Entry 5EYK (X-ray diffraction, 1.93 A resolution); this record covers chains A and D.

# Chain A
Name: Aurora kinase B-A
Organism: Xenopus laevis
Notes: EC 2.7.11.1
UniProtKB: Q6DE08 (AUKBA_XENLA); numbering as in UniProt (aligned over 81-356)
Chain sequence (276 residues; row label = number of the first residue in the row):
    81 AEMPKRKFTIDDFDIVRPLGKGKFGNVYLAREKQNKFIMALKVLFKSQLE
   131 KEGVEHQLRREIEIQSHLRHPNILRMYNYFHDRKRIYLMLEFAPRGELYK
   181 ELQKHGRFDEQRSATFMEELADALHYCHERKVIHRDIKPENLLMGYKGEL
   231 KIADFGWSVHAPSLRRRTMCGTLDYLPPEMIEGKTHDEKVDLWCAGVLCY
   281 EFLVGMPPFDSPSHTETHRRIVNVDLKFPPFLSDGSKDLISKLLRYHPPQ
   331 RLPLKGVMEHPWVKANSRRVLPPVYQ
Not modelled in the structure: 81-87, 242-245, 356
Modified / non-standard residues: T248 (phosphothreonine; TPO)
Sequence notes: engineered mutation V96 (Gly in Q6DE08)
Small-molecule neighbours: 5U5 (3-[(3Z)-3-[[[4-[(dimethylamino)methyl]phenyl]amino]-phenyl-methylidene]-2-oxidanylidene-1H-indol-6-yl]-N-ethyl-prop-2-ynamide): L99, G100, K101, G102, V107, A120, K122, E141, I142, Q145, L154, M156, L168, L170, E171, F172, A173, P174, R175, G176, E177, L223, A233
Curated features (UniProtKB/Swiss-Prot):
  - active site: D216 (Proton acceptor)
  - binding site (ATP): L99 to V107, K122

# Chain D
Name: Inner centromere protein A
Organism: Xenopus laevis
UniProtKB: O13024 (INCEA_XENLA); residues 790-847 here = UniProt positions 790-847
Chain sequence (59 residues; row label = number of the first residue in the row):
   789 MDESQPRKPIPAWASGNLLTQAIRQQYYKPIDVDRMYGTIDSPKLEELFN
   839 KSKPRYFKR
Not modelled in the structure: 789-804, 827-847
Sequence notes: initiating methionine (789)
Curated features (UniProtKB/Swiss-Prot):
  - mutagenesis: F837 (F837A: Disrupts interaction with aurkb-a)

# Interface between chain A and chain D
Pairs across the interface - 36 pairs, chain A then chain D:
  F88(A) with Y825(D), hydrophobic
  V96(A) with L807(D), hydrophobic
  L109(A) with L807(D), hydrophobic
  E112(A) with Y825(D)
  N115(A) with M824(D); Y825(D), hydrogen bond
  F117(A) with Q814(D); I819(D), hydrophobic; V821(D), hydrophobic; Y825(D)
  I118(A) with A810(D), hydrophobic; I811(D); Q814(D)
  M119(A) with Y825(D), hydrophobic
  R149(A) with D822(D), salt bridge
  R155(A) with V821(D); D822(D), salt bridge
  Y157(A) with V821(D), hydrophobic
  N158(A) with Y825(D), hydrogen bond (side chain-backbone)
  M169(A) with Y825(D), hydrophobic
  F172(A) with I811(D), hydrophobic
  P174(A) with I811(D), hydrophobic
  Y226(A) with I811(D), hydrophobic; R812(D); Y815(D), hydrophobic
  K227(A) with Y815(D); Y816(D)
  E229(A) with Y815(D)
  P352(A) with Y815(D)
  P353(A) with Y815(D); P818(D)
  V354(A) with P818(D)
  Y355(A) with P818(D); I819(D); D820(D); R823(D)
Other interface residues (no listed pair), chain A (26 interface residues in all): R97, K116, V350, L351
Other interface residues (no listed pair), chain D (16 interface residues in all): G826

# Overview
26 residues of chain A face 16 of chain D across their interface, with 2 hydrogen bonds and 2 salt bridges.
Among the polar pairs are R149(A)-D822(D), R155(A)-D822(D) and N115(A)-Y825(D). Ligands of chain A: compound
5U5.
Here chain A is Aurora kinase B-A and chain D is Inner centromere protein A, both from Xenopus laevis. Entry
5EYK (Crystal structure of aurora B in complex with bi 847325) was determined by X-ray diffraction, deposited
together with 5EYM and 5K3Y.
